Entry 7OPL (electron microscopy, 4.12 A resolution (low resolution: residue-level contacts below are approximate; hydrogen-bond / salt-bridge calls are withheld)); this record covers chains A and C of the 5 polymer chains in the assembly.

# Chain A
Molecule: DNA polymerase alpha catalytic subunit
From: Homo sapiens
Notes: EC 2.7.7.7
UniProtKB: P09884 (DPOLA_HUMAN); residues 334-1462 here = UniProt positions 334-1462
Chain sequence (1170 residues; each row starts with the number of its first residue):
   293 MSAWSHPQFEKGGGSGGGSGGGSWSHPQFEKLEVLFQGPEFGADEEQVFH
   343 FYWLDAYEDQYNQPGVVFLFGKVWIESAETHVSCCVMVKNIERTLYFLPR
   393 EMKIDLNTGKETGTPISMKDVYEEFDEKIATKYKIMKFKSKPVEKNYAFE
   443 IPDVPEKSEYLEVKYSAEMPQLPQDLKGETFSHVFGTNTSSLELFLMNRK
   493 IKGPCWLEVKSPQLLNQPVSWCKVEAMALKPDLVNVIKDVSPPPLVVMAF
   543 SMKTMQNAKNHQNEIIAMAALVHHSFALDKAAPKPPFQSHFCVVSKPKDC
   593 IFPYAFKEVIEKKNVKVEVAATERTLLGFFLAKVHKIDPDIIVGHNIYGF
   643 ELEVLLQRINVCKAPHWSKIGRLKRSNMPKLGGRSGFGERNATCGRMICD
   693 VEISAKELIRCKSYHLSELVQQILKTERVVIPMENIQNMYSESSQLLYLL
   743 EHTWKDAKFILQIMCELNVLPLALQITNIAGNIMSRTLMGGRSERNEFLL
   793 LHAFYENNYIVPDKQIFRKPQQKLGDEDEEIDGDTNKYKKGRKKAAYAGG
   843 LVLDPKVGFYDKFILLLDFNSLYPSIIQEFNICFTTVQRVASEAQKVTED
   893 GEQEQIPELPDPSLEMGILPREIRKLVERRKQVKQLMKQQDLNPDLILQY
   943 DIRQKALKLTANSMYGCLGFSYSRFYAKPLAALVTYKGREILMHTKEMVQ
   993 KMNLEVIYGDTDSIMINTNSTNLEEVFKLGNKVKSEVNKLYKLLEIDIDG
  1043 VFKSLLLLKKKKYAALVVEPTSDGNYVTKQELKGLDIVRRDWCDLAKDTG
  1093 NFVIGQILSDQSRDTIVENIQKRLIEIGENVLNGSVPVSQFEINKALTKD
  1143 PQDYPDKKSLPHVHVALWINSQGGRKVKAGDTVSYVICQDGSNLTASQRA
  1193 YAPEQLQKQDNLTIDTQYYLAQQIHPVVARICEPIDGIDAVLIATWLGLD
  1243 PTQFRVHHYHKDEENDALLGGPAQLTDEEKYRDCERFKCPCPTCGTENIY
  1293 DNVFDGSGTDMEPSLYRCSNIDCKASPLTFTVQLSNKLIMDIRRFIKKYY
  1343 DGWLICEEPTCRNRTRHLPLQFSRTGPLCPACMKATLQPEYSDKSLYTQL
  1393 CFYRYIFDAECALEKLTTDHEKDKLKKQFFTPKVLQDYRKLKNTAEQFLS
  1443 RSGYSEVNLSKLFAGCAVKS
Unresolved in the structure: 293-337, 673-679, 815-841, 883-897, 1457-1462
Sequence notes: initiating methionine (293); expression tag (294-333)
Bound ions: Zn2+ site 1: Cys1283, Cys1286, Cys1310, Cys1315; Zn2+ site 2: Cys1348, Cys1353, Cys1371, Cys1374
Curated features (UniProtKB/Swiss-Prot):
  - zinc finger: Cys1283 to Ser1318 (CysA-type)
  - motif: Cys1348 to Cys1374 (CysB motif)
  - binding site (Zn(2+)): Cys1283, Cys1286, Cys1310, Cys1315, Cys1348, Cys1353, Cys1371, Cys1374
  - modified residue: Thr406 (Phosphothreonine), Lys970 (N6-succinyllysine)
  - natural variant: Pro1381 (P1381L: In VEODS)

# Chain C
Molecule: DNA primase small subunit
From: Homo sapiens
Notes: EC 2.7.7.-
UniProtKB: P49642 (PRI1_HUMAN); numbering as in UniProt (aligned over 1-420)
Chain sequence (441 residues; row label = number of the first residue in the row; numbers below 1 keep their minus sign (Met-20 is residue -20)):
   -20 MHHHHHHHHHHGENLYFQGTSMETFDPTELPELLKLYYRRLFPYSQYYRW
    30 LNYGGVIKNYFQHREFSFTLKDDIYIRYQSFNNQSDLEKEMQKMNPYKID
    80 IGAVYSHRPNQHNTVKLGAFQAQEKELVFDIDMTDYDDVRRCCSSADICP
   130 KCWTLMTMAIRIIDRALKEDFGFKHRLWVYSGRRGVHCWVCDESVRKLSS
   180 AVRSGIVEYLSLVKGGQDVKKKVHLSEKIHPFIRKSINIIKKYFEEYALV
   230 NQDILENKESWDKILALVPETIHDELQQSFQKSHNSLQRWEHLKKVASRY
   280 QNNIKNDKYGPWLEWEIMLQYCFPRLDINVSKGINHLLKSPFSVHPKTGR
   330 ISVPIDLQKVDQFDPFTVPTISFICRELDAISTNEEEKEENEAESDVKHR
   380 TRDYKKTSLAPYVKVFEHFLENLDKSRKGELLKKSDLQKDF
Unresolved in the structure: -20 to 0, 284-288, 361-378, 413-420
Sequence notes: initiating methionine (-20); expression tag (-19 to 0)
Bound ions: Zn2+: Cys121, Cys122, Cys128, Cys131
Curated features (UniProtKB/Swiss-Prot):
  - motif: Cys121 to Cys131 (Zinc knuckle motif)
  - active site: Glu44, Asp109, Asp111
  - binding site (a ribonucleoside 5'-triphosphate): Asp109 to Asp111, Ser160 to His166, His315 to Lys318, His324
  - binding site (Mg(2+)): Asp109, Asp111, Asp306
  - binding site (Mn(2+)): Asp109, Asp111, Asp306
  - binding site (Zn(2+)): Cys121, Cys122, Cys128, Cys131
  - modified residue: Met1 (N-acetylmethionine)
  - natural variant: Cys301 (C301R: In PDIL)
  - mutagenesis: Glu44 (E44A: Strongly decreases primase activity, which can be partially rescued by increasing primase concentration), Tyr54 (Y54A: Decreases primase activity), Arg56 (R56A: Loss of primase activity), Lys77 (K77A: Decreases primase activity), Asp109 (D109A: Loss of primase activity; D109N: Decreases the binding affinity for NTPs), Asp111 (D111A: Loss of primase activity; D111N: Decreases the binding affinity for NTPs), Asp114 (D114A: Slightly decreases primase activity), Asp116 (D116A: Slightly decreases primase activity), Ser160 (S160A: Abolishes NTP binding), Arg163 (R163A: Abolishes NTP binding), His166 (H166A: Abolishes NTP binding. Loss of primase activity), Asp306 (D306A: Loss of primase activity; D306N: Decreases the binding affinity for NTPs), 3 further mutagenesis entries in UniProt

# Interface between chain A and chain C
Residue-residue contacts (15):
  Ala440(A) with Lys95(C)
  Pro447(A) with Thr93(C)
  Glu448(A) with Asn92(C); Thr93(C); Val94(C); Lys95(C)
  Lys449(A) with Asn92(C); Thr93(C)
  Phe876(A) with Lys95(C)
  Thr877(A) with Leu96(C)
  Gln880(A) with Lys95(C); Leu96(C); Gly97(C); Ala98(C)
  Leu906(A) with Leu96(C)
Other interface residues (no listed pair), chain A (11 interface residues in all): Tyr439, Ser450, Thr878

# Overview
11 residues of chain A face 7 of chain C across their interface. Curated annotation (UniProt) lists 8
Zn2+-binding residues on chain A; 3 active-site residues, 15 ribonucleoside 5'-triphosphate-binding residues
and 3 Mg2+-binding residues on chain C.
Here chain A is DNA polymerase alpha catalytic subunit and chain C is DNA primase small subunit, both from
Homo sapiens. Entry 7OPL (CryoEM structure of DNA Polymerase alpha - primase bound to SARS CoV nsp1) was
determined by electron microscopy.
